Entry 6YYW (X-ray diffraction, 2.27 A resolution); this record covers chains A and B.

[Chain A]
Name: Aspartyl/asparaginyl beta-hydroxylase
From: Homo sapiens
Notes: EC 1.14.11.16
UniProt: Q12797 (ASPH_HUMAN); residues 330-758 here = UniProt positions 330-758
Amino-acid sequence (429 residues; row label = number of the first residue in the row):
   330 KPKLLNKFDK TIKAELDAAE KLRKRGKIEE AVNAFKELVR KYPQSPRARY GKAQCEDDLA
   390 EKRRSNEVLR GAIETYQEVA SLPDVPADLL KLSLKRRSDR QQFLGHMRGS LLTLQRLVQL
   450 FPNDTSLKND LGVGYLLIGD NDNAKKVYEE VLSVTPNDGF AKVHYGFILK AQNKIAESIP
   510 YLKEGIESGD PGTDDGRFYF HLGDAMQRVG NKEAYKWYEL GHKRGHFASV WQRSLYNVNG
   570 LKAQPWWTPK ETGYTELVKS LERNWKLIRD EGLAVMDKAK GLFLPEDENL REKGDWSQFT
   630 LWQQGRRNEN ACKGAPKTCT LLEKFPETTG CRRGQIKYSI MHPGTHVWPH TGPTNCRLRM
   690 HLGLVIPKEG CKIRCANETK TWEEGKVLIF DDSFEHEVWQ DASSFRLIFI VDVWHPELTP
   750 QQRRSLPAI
Cystine bridges: C641-C648
Ion coordination: Mn2+: H679, H725 (together with 2-oxoglutaric acid) (shared with D103(B) of chain B)
Small-molecule neighbours: 2-oxoglutaric acid (AKG): W625, S668, M670, H679, R688, H690, W711, F719, D721, H725, V727, R735, I737, I739
UniProt features mapped onto this chain:
  - binding site (2-oxoglutarate): W625, S668, R688 to H690, R735
  - binding site (Fe cation): H679, H725
  - glycosylation (N-linked (GlcNAc...) asparagine): N452, N706
What the authors report for this chain:
  - binding site for 2-oxoglutaric acid: S668, R688, H690, R735
  - conformationally variable residues (domain motion): L433, P756
  - disease-associated variants - R735W: decreased catalytic activity (citing earlier work)
  - Mn2+ coordination: H679, H725

[Chain B]
Name: Coagulation factor X
From: Homo sapiens
Notes: EC 3.4.21.6
UniProt: P00742 (FA10_HUMAN); residue numbers follow UniProt; this construct covers 86-124
Amino-acid sequence (39 residues; numbered 86 to 124; the number before each row is that of its first residue):
    86 DGDQSETSPS QNQGKCKDGL GEYTCTSLEG FEGKNSELF
Not modelled in the structure: 86-98, 117-124
Cystine bridges: C101-C110
Sequence notes: engineered mutation S90 (Cys in P00742), S95 (Cys in P00742), S112 (Cys in P00742), S121 (Cys in P00742)
Ion coordination: Mn2+: D103 (together with 2-oxoglutaric acid) (shared with H679(A), H725(A) of chain A)
UniProt features mapped onto this chain:
  - modified residue: D103 (3R: -3-hydroxyaspartate)
What the authors report for this chain:
  - Mn2+ coordination: D103

[Chain A / chain B interface]
Residue-residue contacts (53):
  A389(A) with F116(B)
  E390(A) with F116(B)
  R393(A) with F116(B)
  S394(A) with F116(B)
  N395(A) with G115(B); F116(B), hydrogen bond (side chain-backbone)
  L398(A) with F116(B), hydrophobic
  Q431(A) with L113(B)
  F432(A) with L113(B); G115(B), hydrogen bond (backbone-backbone); F116(B)
  L433(A) with L113(B); E114(B)
  G434(A) with L113(B)
  M436(A) with L113(B), hydrophobic
  L465(A) with Y108(B), hydrophobic
  L466(A) with Y108(B), hydrophobic; T109(B)
  H493(A) with Y108(B), hydrogen bond
  F496(A) with G106(B); E107(B); Y108(B), hydrophobic
  R526(A) with Y108(B), hydrogen bond (side chain-backbone)
  F529(A) with L105(B), hydrophobic
  H530(A) with L105(B), hydrogen bond (side chain-backbone)
  L564(A) with L105(B), hydrophobic
  Y565(A) with L105(B), hydrophobic; T109(B); C110(B), hydrogen bond (side chain-backbone)
  D616(A) with K102(B), salt bridge
  E617(A) with K100(B); C101(B); K102(B), hydrogen bond (side chain-backbone); D103(B), hydrogen bond (side chain-backbone); G104(B), hydrogen bond (side chain-backbone)
  L619(A) with D103(B)
  Q632(A) with K100(B), hydrogen bond
  Q633(A) with K100(B), hydrogen bond
  Q664(A) with K102(B)
  K666(A) with D103(B), salt bridge
  H679(A) with D103(B), salt bridge
  T680(A) with D103(B); G104(B)
  G681(A) with D103(B); L105(B)
  P682(A) with G104(B); L105(B), hydrophobic
  R686(A) with K102(B), hydrogen bond (side chain-backbone)
  R688(A) with K102(B); D103(B), salt bridge
  A757(A) with T111(B)
  I758(A) with C101(B); T111(B)
Interface residues without a listed pair, chain A (44 interface residues in all): V462, A500, R562, S563, W625, Q627, D721, H725, P756

[Summary]
44 residues of chain A face 16 of chain B across their interface; the contacts include 12 hydrogen bonds and 4
salt bridges. Polar pairs include D616(A)-K102(B), K666(A)-D103(B) and H679(A)-D103(B). The paper reports a
binding site for 2-oxoglutaric acid at S668(A), R688(A) and H690(A) among others; R735W of chain A reduces
catalytic activity.
Chain A is Aspartyl/asparaginyl beta-hydroxylase and chain B is Coagulation factor X, both from Homo sapiens;
the structure, Aspartyl/Asparaginyl beta-hydroxylase (AspH) oxygenase and TPR domains in complex with
manganese, 2-oxoglutarate, and factor X substrate ..., was determined by X-ray diffraction together with 6YYX,
6YYY, 6Z6Q and 6Z6R from the same study.
